Entry 1QTY (X-ray diffraction, 2.70 A resolution); this record covers chains W and Y of the 4 polymer chains in the assembly.

Chain W:
Protein: Vascular endothelial growth factor
Source organism: Homo sapiens
Notes: fragment: receptor binding domain
UniProtKB: P15692 (VEGFA_HUMAN); residues 8-109 here correspond to UniProt positions 34-135 (UniProt number = residue number + 26)
Chain sequence (102 residues; each row starts with the number of its first residue):
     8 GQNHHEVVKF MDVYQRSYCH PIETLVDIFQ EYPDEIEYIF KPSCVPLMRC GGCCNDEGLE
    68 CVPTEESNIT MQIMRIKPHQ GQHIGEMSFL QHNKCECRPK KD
Unresolved in the structure: 8-12, 108-109
Cystine bridges: Cys-26/Cys-68, Cys-57/Cys-102, Cys-61/Cys-104

Chain Y:
Protein: Fms-like tyrosine kinase 1
Source organism: Homo sapiens
Notes: fragment: domain 2
UniProtKB: P17948 (VGFR1_HUMAN); residues 129-229 here = UniProt positions 129-229
Chain sequence (101 residues; numbered 129 to 229; the number before each row is that of its first residue):
   129 SDTGRPFVEM YSEIPEIIHM TEGRELVIPC RVTSPNITVT LKKFPLDTLI PDGKRIIWDS
   189 RKGFIISNAT YKEIGLLTCE ATVNGHLYKT NYLTHRQTNT I
Unresolved in the structure: 129-131, 226-229
Swiss-Prot annotation at these positions:
  - glycosylation (N-linked (GlcNAc...) asparagine): Asn-164, Asn-196
Cystine bridges: Cys-158/Cys-207

How chain W and chain Y interact:
Pairs across the interface (9; chain W residue first):
  Ile-46(W) / His-223(Y)
  Lys-48(W) / Leu-221(Y)
  Lys-48(W) / His-223(Y)
  Gln-79(W) / Ile-142(Y)
  Met-81(W) / Ile-142(Y)  hydrophobic
  Met-81(W) / Ile-145(Y)  hydrophobic
  Ile-83(W) / His-223(Y)
  Gln-89(W) / His-147(Y)
  Ile-91(W) / Ile-142(Y)  hydrophobic
Other interface residues (no listed pair), chain Y (7 interface residues in all): Glu-141, Thr-222

In short:
Chain W and chain Y each contribute 7 residues to their interface.
Chain W is Vascular endothelial growth factor and chain Y is Fms-like tyrosine kinase 1, both from Homo
sapiens; the structure, Vascular endothelial growth factor in complex with domain 2 of the flt-1 receptor, was
determined by X-ray diffraction.
